Entry 9AUD (X-ray diffraction, 2.90 A resolution); this record covers chains A and B of the 4 polymer chains in the assembly.

# Chain A
Protein: NPLCK1-2_TCR TRAV6-5 alpha chain
Source organism: Mus musculus
Sequence (210 residues; each row starts with the number of its first residue; note: 14 numbers in that range are skipped by the numbering (no residue carries them; nothing is unmodelled there); numbering starts at 0):
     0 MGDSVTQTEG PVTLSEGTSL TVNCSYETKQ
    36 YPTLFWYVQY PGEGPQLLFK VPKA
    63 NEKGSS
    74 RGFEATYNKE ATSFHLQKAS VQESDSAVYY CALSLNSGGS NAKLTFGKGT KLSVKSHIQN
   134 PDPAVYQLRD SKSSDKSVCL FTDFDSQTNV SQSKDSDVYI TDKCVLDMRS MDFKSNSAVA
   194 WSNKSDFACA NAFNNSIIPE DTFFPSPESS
Not modelled in the structure: 0, 132-133, 147-148, 159-165, 180-186, 204-223
Cystine bridges: Cys23-Cys104

# Chain B
Protein: NPLCK1-2 TCR TRBV1 Beta chain
Source organism: Mus musculus
Sequence (242 residues; each row starts with the number of its first residue; note: 13 numbers in that range are skipped by the numbering (no residue carries them; nothing is unmodelled there); numbering starts at 0):
     0 MVTLLEQNPR WRLVPRGQAV NLRCILKNSQ
    36 YPWMSWYQQD LQKQLQWLFT LRS
    63 PGDKEVKSLP GADYLATRV
    83 TDTELRLQVA NMS
    98 QGRTLYCTCS PQTTEVFFGK GTRLTVVEDL NKVFPPEVAV FEPSEAEISH TQKATLVCLA
   158 TGFYPDHVEL SWWVNGKEVH SGVCTDPQPL KEQPALNDSR YALSSRLRVS ATFWQNPRNH
   218 FRCQVQFYGL SENDEWTQDR AKPVTQIVSA EAWGRAD
Not modelled in the structure: 0, 254
Cystine bridges: Cys23-Cys104, Cys155-Cys220

# Interface between chain A and chain B
Cross-chain cystine bridges: Cys177(A)-Cys181(B)
Residue-residue contacts - 68 pairs, chain A then chain B:
  Phe40(A) - Thr111(B)
  Tyr42(A) - Val113(B)  hydrogen bond (side chain-backbone)
  Gln44(A) - Gln44(B)  hydrogen bond
  Gln44(A) - Tyr103(B)  hydrogen bond
  Pro46(A) - Pro184(B)  hydrophobic
  Gly49(A) - Tyr103(B)
  Pro50(A) - Tyr103(B)
  Pro50(A) - Phe115(B)
  Lys55(A) - Glu112(B)  salt bridge
  Tyr103(A) - Gln44(B)  hydrogen bond
  Tyr103(A) - Lys48(B)  hydrogen bond (side chain-backbone)
  Ser107(A) - Thr111(B)  hydrogen bond
  Ser113(A) - Trp52(B)
  Ser113(A) - Thr55(B)
  Asn114(A) - Trp38(B)
  Asn114(A) - Thr55(B)  hydrogen bond (backbone-side chain)
  Asn114(A) - Gln109(B)
  Ala115(A) - Ser40(B)
  Ala115(A) - Tyr42(B)  hydrogen bond (backbone-side chain)
  Ala115(A) - Trp52(B)
  Ala115(A) - Thr55(B)
  Ala115(A) - Ser107(B)
  Lys116(A) - Tyr42(B)
  Lys116(A) - Trp52(B)
  Leu117(A) - Tyr42(B)  hydrogen bond (backbone-side chain)
  Leu117(A) - Val113(B)  hydrophobic
  Phe119(A) - Tyr42(B)  hydrophobic
  Phe119(A) - Leu50(B)  hydrophobic
  Phe119(A) - Phe115(B)  hydrophobic
  Gly120(A) - Gln49(B)
  Lys121(A) - Lys48(B)
  Lys121(A) - Gln49(B)  hydrogen bond (backbone-side chain)
  Tyr139(A) - Ser141(B)
  Tyr139(A) - Glu144(B)
  Tyr139(A) - Thr148(B)
  Gln140(A) - Ser141(B)
  Leu141(A) - Phe138(B)
  Leu141(A) - Glu139(B)
  Leu141(A) - Val154(B)  hydrophobic
  Arg142(A) - Phe138(B)
  Arg142(A) - Glu139(B)
  Asp143(A) - Val137(B)
  Asp143(A) - Phe138(B)
  Asp143(A) - Glu139(B)
  Asp143(A) - Ala249(B)
  Lys149(A) - Thr158(B)
  Val151(A) - Phe138(B)  hydrophobic
  Val151(A) - Val154(B)  hydrophobic
  Leu153(A) - Thr152(B)
  Leu153(A) - Val154(B)  hydrophobic
  Tyr172(A) - Leu187(B)  hydrophobic
  Ile173(A) - Leu187(B)
  Thr174(A) - Asp183(B)
  Thr174(A) - Leu187(B)
  Thr174(A) - Ser201(B)
  Thr174(A) - Arg203(B)  hydrogen bond
  Asp175(A) - Asp183(B)
  Asp175(A) - Leu187(B)
  Asp175(A) - Arg203(B)
  Cys177(A) - Cys181(B)  disulfide
  Cys177(A) - Arg203(B)
  Ser188(A) - Arg205(B)  hydrogen bond
  Ser190(A) - Arg203(B)  hydrogen bond
  Val192(A) - Ser201(B)
  Val192(A) - Arg203(B)
  Trp194(A) - Leu156(B)  hydrophobic
  Trp194(A) - Thr158(B)
  Trp194(A) - Ala199(B)  hydrophobic
Other interface residues (no listed pair), chain A (38 interface residues in all): Glu48, Leu52, Leu179, Ala191
Other interface residues (no listed pair), chain B (43 interface residues in all): Thr110, Gly116, Pro140, Ala143, His147, Gln185, Glu189, Glu248

# Summary
38 residues of chain A face 43 of chain B across their interface; the contacts include 1 disulfide bond, 13
hydrogen bonds and 1 salt bridge. Polar pairs include Lys55(A)-Glu112(B), Tyr42(A)-Val113(B) and
Gln44(A)-Gln44(B).
Chain A is NPLCK1-2_TCR TRAV6-5 alpha chain and chain B is NPLCK1-2 TCR TRBV1 Beta chain, both from Mus
musculus; the structure, Immune receptor complex, was determined by X-ray diffraction, deposited together with
8VQ8.
